9HQC - chains H and YA of the 54 polymer chains in the assembly; structure by electron microscopy, 4.57 A resolution (low resolution: residue-level contacts below are approximate; hydrogen-bond / salt-bridge calls are withheld).

== Chain H (and YA) ==
Protein: Type 1 encapsulin shell protein
Source organism: Mycobacterium tuberculosis H37Rv
Notes: chain YA of this document is another copy of the same molecule, construct and numbering; everything in this record applies to it too
UniProtKB: I6WZG6 (ENCAP_MYCTU); residues 1-265 here = UniProt positions 1-265
Amino-acid sequence (265 residues; row label = number of the first residue in the row):
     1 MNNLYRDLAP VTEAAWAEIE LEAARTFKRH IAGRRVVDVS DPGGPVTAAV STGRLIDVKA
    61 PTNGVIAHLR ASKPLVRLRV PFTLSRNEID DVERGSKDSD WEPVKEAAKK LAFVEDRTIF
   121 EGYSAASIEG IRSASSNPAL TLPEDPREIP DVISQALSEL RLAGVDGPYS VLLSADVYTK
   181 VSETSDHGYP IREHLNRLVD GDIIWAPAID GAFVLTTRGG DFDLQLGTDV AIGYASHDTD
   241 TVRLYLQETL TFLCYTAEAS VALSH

== Chain H / chain YA interface ==
Contacting residue pairs (36):
  Arg25(H) with Asp166(YA)
  Arg29(H) with Val165(YA); Asp166(YA); Tyr169(YA)
  His30(H) with Gly164(YA)
  Glu88(H) with Arg54(YA)
  Asp91(H) with Gly53(YA); Arg54(YA)
  Arg94(H) with Ser51(YA); Gly53(YA); Arg70(YA)
  Ser96(H) with Thr52(YA); Gly53(YA)
  Lys97(H) with Tyr255(YA)
  Asp98(H) with Thr52(YA); Tyr255(YA)
  Ser99(H) with Arg54(YA)
  Lys105(H) with Glu258(YA)
  Lys109(H) with Leu162(YA)
  Tyr178(H) with Arg161(YA)
  Thr179(H) with Ser158(YA); Arg161(YA)
  Ser182(H) with Ser154(YA); Leu198(YA)
  Glu183(H) with Asp151(YA); Ser154(YA); Gln155(YA); Ser158(YA)
  His187(H) with His187(YA); Arg197(YA)
  Gly188(H) with His194(YA); Arg197(YA)
  Tyr189(H) with Arg197(YA)
  Pro190(H) with Leu198(YA)
  Arg192(H) with Leu198(YA)
  Trp205(H) with Arg161(YA)
Also at the interface, not in a pair above, chain H (25 interface residues in all): Gly95, Asp100, Ala175
Also at the interface, not in a pair above, chain YA (24 interface residues in all): Leu55, Arg218, Gly219

== In short ==
25 residues of chain H face 24 of chain YA across their interface.
Both chains are Type 1 encapsulin shell protein (Mycobacterium tuberculosis H37Rv). Entry 9HQC (Partial
(54mer) encapsulin shell assembly from Mycobacterium tuberculosis) was determined by electron microscopy,
deposited together with 9GOT, 9HQ7 and 7P1T.
